Entry 2YZB (X-ray diffraction, 1.90 A resolution); this record covers chains B and D of the 4 polymer chains in the assembly.

== Chain B (and D) ==
Name: Uricase
Organism: Arthrobacter globiformis
Notes: EC 1.7.3.3; chain D of this document is another copy of the same molecule, construct and numbering; everything in this record applies to it too
Chain sequence (302 residues; row label = number of the first residue in the row):
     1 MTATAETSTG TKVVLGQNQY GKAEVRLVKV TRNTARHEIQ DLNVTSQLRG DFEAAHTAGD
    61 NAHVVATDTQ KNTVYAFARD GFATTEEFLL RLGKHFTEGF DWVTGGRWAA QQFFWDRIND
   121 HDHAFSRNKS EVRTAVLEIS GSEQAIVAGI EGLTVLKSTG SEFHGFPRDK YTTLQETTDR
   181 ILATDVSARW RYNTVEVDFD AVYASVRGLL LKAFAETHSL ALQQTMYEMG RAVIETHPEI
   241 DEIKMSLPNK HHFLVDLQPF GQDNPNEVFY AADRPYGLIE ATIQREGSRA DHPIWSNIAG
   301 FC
Not modelled in the structure: 1-10, 298-302
Small-molecule neighbours:
  - uric acid (URC), molecule 1: Tyr20, Val64, Ala66, Thr67, Asp68
  - uric acid (URC), molecule 2: Phe163, Leu174, Arg180, Ala221, Leu222, Gln223, Asn249, Ile279

== Interface between chain B and chain D ==
Contacting residue pairs (14):
  Lys170(B) - Phe260(D)
  Tyr171(B) - Phe260(D)
  Thr173(B) - Pro259(D)
  Thr173(B) - Phe260(D)
  Pro259(B) - Lys170(D)
  Pro259(B) - Thr173(D)
  Phe260(B) - Lys170(D)
  Phe260(B) - Tyr171(D)
  Phe260(B) - Thr173(D)
  Tyr270(B) - Arg274(D)  hydrogen bond (side chain-backbone)
  Asp273(B) - Asp273(D)
  Asp273(B) - Arg274(D)  salt bridge
  Arg274(B) - Tyr270(D)  hydrogen bond (backbone-side chain)
  Arg274(B) - Asp273(D)  salt bridge
Other interface residues (no listed pair), chain B (9 interface residues in all): Pro275
Other interface residues (no listed pair), chain D (9 interface residues in all): Pro275

== Summary ==
Chain B and chain D each contribute 9 residues to their interface, with 2 hydrogen bonds and 2 salt bridges.
Among the polar pairs are Asp273(B)-Arg274(D) and Tyr270(B)-Arg274(D). Chain B binds uric acid.
Chain B and chain D are both Uricase (Arthrobacter globiformis); the structure, Crystal structure of uricase
from Arthrobacter globiformis in complex with uric acid (substrate), was determined by X-ray diffraction,
deposited together with 2YZC, 2YZD and 2YZE.
